PDB entry 7Z5Z | X-ray diffraction, 1.49 A resolution | chains A and C of the 3 polymer chains in the assembly

# Chain A
Protein: UDP-N-acetylmuramoylpentapeptide-lysine N(6)-alanyltransferase
Organism: Weissella viridescens
Notes: EC 2.3.2.10
Reference sequence: Q9EY50 (FEMX_WEIVI); residues 0-335 here correspond to UniProt positions 1-336 (UniProt number = residue number + 1)
Amino-acid sequence (343 residues; row label = number of the first residue in the row; numbering starts at 0):
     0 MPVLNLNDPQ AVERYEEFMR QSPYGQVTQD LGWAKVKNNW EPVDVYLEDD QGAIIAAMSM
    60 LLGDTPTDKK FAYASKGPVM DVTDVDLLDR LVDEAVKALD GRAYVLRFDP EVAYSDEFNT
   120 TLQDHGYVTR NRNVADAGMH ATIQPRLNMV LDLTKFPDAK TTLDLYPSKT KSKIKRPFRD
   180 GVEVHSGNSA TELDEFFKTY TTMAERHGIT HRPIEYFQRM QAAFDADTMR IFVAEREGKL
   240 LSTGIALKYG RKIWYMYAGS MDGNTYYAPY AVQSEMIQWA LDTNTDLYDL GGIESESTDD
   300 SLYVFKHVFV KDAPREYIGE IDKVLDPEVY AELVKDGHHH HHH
Unresolved in the structure: 0, 338-342
Sequence notes: expression tag (336-342)
Residues lining bound ligands: N-acetyl-alpha-muramic acid / UDP: Lys36, Asn38, Trp39, Asp63, Thr64, Phe70, Tyr103, Arg106, Ile142, Thr209, His210, Arg211, Pro212, Tyr215, Leu332
What the authors report for this chain:
  - conformationally variable residues (loop rearrangement): Met260 to Thr264
  - catalytic residues: Lys305

# Chain C
Protein: UDP-MurNAc-pentapeptide
Amino-acid sequence (5 residues; numbered 3 to 7; the number before each row is that of its first residue):
     3 AECAA
Modified residues: Glu4 (gamma-D-glutamic acid; FGA); Ala6 (D-alanine; DAL); Ala7 (D-alanine; DAL)
Glycans and other covalent adducts: N-acetyl-alpha-muramic acid (MUB) linked to Ala3
Residues lining bound ligands: N-acetyl-alpha-muramic acid / UDP: Glu4, Cys5, Ala6, Ala7

# How chain A and chain C interact
Residue-residue contacts - 17 pairs, chain A then chain C:
  Trp32(A) - Ala7(C)
  Lys36(A) - Ala7(C)  hydrogen bond (side chain-backbone)
  His139(A) - Ala3(C)
  His139(A) - Glu4(C)
  Ile142(A) - Ala6(C)
  Gln143(A) - Ala6(C)
  Gln143(A) - Ala7(C)  hydrogen bond (side chain-backbone)
  Pro144(A) - Cys5(C)  hydrophobic
  Ile208(A) - Glu4(C)
  Thr209(A) - Ala3(C)  hydrogen bond (side chain-backbone)
  Thr209(A) - Glu4(C)  hydrogen bond (side chain-backbone)
  Arg211(A) - Ala6(C)  hydrogen bond (side chain-backbone)
  Arg211(A) - Ala7(C)  hydrogen bond (side chain-backbone)
  Tyr215(A) - Ala7(C)  hydrogen bond (side chain-backbone)
  Trp253(A) - Ala7(C)
  Tyr256(A) - Ala6(C)
  Tyr256(A) - Ala7(C)  hydrogen bond (side chain-backbone)
Also at the interface, not in a pair above, chain A (15 interface residues in all): Thr27, Met138, Met255

# Summary
15 residues of chain A and 5 residues of chain C are in contact; the contacts include 8 hydrogen bonds. Polar
contacts include Lys36(A)-Ala7(C), Gln143(A)-Ala7(C) and Thr209(A)-Ala3(C). N-acetyl-alpha-muramic acid / UDP
is bound between chain A and chain C. From the paper: the catalytic residue Lys305(A); conformational
variability at Met260(A).
Chain A is UDP-N-acetylmuramoylpentapeptide-lysine N(6)-alanyltransferase (Weissella viridescens) and chain C
is UDP-MurNAc-pentapeptide; the structure, Crystal structure of weissella viridescens femxvv non-ribosomal
amino acid transferase in complex with a peptidyl-xna conjugate, was determined by X-ray diffraction (same
publication as 7Z5Y, 7Z6A and 7Z6K).
